1S5D - chains E and F of the 6 polymer chains in the assembly; structure by X-ray diffraction, 1.75 A resolution.

Chain E (and F):
Protein: cholera toxin B protein (CTB)
Source organism: Vibrio cholerae
Notes: chain F of this document is another copy of the same molecule, construct and numbering; everything in this record applies to it too
UniProt: P01556 (CHTB_VIBCH); residues 1-103 here correspond to UniProt positions 22-124 (UniProt number = residue number + 21)
Chain sequence (103 residues; row label = number of the first residue in the row):
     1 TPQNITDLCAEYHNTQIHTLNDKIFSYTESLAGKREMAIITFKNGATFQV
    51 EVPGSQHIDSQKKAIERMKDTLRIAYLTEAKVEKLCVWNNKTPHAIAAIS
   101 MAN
Disulfide bonds: C9-C86
Residues lining bound ligands: beta-D-galactopyranose (GAL): E51, Q56, H57, Q61, W88, N90, K91

How chain E and chain F interact:
Pairs across the interface (56):
  T1(E) - R35(F)
  T1(E) - M37(F)
  T1(E) - Q49(F)
  T1(E) - T92(F)
  P2(E) - R35(F)
  P2(E) - I39(F)
  P2(E) - P93(F)
  Q3(E) - I39(F)
  Q3(E) - T47(F)
  Q3(E) - T92(F)
  I5(E) - T28(F)
  L8(E) - S30(F)
  E11(E) - R35(F)  salt bridge
  Y12(E) - A32(F)
  Y12(E) - G33(F)  hydrogen bond (side chain-backbone)
  Y12(E) - R35(F)
  I58(E) - K34(F)
  I58(E) - E36(F)
  S60(E) - E36(F)  hydrogen bond
  Q61(E) - L31(F)  hydrogen bond (side chain-backbone)
  Q61(E) - A32(F)
  Q61(E) - G33(F)
  Q61(E) - E36(F)
  A64(E) - L31(F)  hydrophobic
  R67(E) - E29(F)
  R67(E) - E66(F)  salt bridge
  R67(E) - K69(F)
  R67(E) - D70(F)  salt bridge
  R67(E) - R73(F)  hydrogen bond (backbone-side chain)
  M68(E) - E29(F)
  M68(E) - L31(F)  hydrophobic
  D70(E) - R73(F)
  T71(E) - E29(F)  hydrogen bond
  T71(E) - R73(F)  hydrogen bond
  I74(E) - R73(F)
  I74(E) - L77(F)  hydrophobic
  A80(E) - L77(F)  hydrophobic
  W88(E) - L31(F)  hydrophobic
  I96(E) - L31(F)
  A97(E) - S30(F)
  A97(E) - L31(F)  hydrogen bond (backbone-backbone)
  A97(E) - A32(F)
  A98(E) - E29(F)
  A98(E) - S30(F)
  I99(E) - T28(F)
  I99(E) - E29(F)  hydrogen bond (backbone-backbone)
  S100(E) - Y27(F)
  S100(E) - T28(F)
  M101(E) - S26(F)
  M101(E) - Y27(F)  hydrogen bond (backbone-backbone)
  M101(E) - Y76(F)
  A102(E) - F25(F)
  A102(E) - S26(F)
  A102(E) - Y76(F)  hydrogen bond (backbone-side chain)
  N103(E) - F25(F)
  N103(E) - Y76(F)  hydrogen bond (backbone-side chain)
Other interface residues (no listed pair), chain E (29 interface residues in all): N4, I65, T78
Other interface residues (no listed pair), chain F (26 interface residues in all): K23, I74

In short:
Chain E and chain F form an interface of 29 and 26 residues respectively, with 11 hydrogen bonds and 3 salt
bridges. Polar pairs include E11(E)-R35(F), R67(E)-E66(F) and R67(E)-D70(F). Chain E binds
beta-D-galactopyranose.
Both chains are cholera toxin B protein (CTB) (Vibrio cholerae). Entry 1S5D (Cholera holotoxin with an
A-subunit Y30S mutation, Crystal form 2) was determined by X-ray diffraction, deposited together with 1S5B,
1S5C, 1S5E and 1S5F.
